PDB entry 7L5W | electron microscopy, 3.34 A resolution | chains B and C of the 12 polymer chains in the assembly

[Chain B (and C)]
Name: Transitional endoplasmic reticulum ATPase
From: Homo sapiens
Notes: EC 3.6.4.6; chain C of this document is another copy of the same molecule, construct and numbering; everything in this record applies to it too
UniProt: P55072 (TERA_HUMAN); residue numbers follow UniProt; this construct covers 1-806
Sequence (806 residues; row label = number of the first residue in the row):
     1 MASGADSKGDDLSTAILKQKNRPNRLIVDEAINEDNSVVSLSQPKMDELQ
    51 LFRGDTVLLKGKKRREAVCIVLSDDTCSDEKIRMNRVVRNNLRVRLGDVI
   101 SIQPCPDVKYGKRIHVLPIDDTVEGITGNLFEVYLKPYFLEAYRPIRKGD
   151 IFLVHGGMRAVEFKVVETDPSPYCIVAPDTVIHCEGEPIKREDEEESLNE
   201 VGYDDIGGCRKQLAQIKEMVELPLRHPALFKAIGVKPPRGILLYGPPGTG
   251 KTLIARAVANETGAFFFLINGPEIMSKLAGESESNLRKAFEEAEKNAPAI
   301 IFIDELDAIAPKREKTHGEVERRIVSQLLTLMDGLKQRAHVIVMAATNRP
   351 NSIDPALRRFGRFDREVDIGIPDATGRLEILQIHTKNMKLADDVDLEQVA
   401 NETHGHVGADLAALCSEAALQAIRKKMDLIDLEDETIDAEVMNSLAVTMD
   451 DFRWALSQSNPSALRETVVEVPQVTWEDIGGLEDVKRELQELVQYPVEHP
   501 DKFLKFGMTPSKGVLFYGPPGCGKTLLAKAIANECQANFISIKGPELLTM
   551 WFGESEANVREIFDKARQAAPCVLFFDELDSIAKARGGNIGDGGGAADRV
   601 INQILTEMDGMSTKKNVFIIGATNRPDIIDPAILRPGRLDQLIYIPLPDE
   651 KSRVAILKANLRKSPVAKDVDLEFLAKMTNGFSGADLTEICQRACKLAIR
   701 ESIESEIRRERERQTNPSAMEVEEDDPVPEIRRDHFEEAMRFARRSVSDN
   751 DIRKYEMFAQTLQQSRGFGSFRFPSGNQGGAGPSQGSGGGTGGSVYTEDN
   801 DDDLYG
Unresolved in the structure: 1-195, 429-438, 589-592, 716-726, 774-806
Differences from the reference sequence: engineered mutation His155 (Arg in P55072)
UniProt features mapped onto this chain:
  - region: Thr797 to Gly806 (Interaction with UBXN6)
  - motif: Asp802 to Gly806 (PIM motif)
  - binding site (ATP): Pro247 to Leu253, Asn348, His384, Gly521 to Leu526
  - modified residue: Ala2 (N-acetylalanine), Ser3 (Phosphoserine), Ser7 (Phosphoserine), Ser13 (Phosphoserine), Ser37 (Phosphoserine), Lys315 (N6,N6,N6-trimethyllysine), Thr436 (Phosphothreonine), Ser462 (Phosphoserine), Lys502 (N6-acetyllysine), Lys505 (N6-acetyllysine), Lys668 (N6-acetyllysine), Ser702 (Phosphoserine), Lys754 (N6-acetyllysine), Ser770 (Phosphoserine), Ser775 (Phosphoserine), Ser787 (Phosphoserine), Tyr805 (Phosphotyrosine)
  - cross-link (Glycyl lysine isopeptide (Lys-Gly)): Lys8 (interchain with G-Cter in SUMO2), Lys18 (interchain with G-Cter in SUMO2)
  - natural variant: Arg95 (R95G: In IBMPFD1), Gly97 (G97E: In CMT2Y), Ile126 (I126F: In IBMPFD1; uncertain significance), Arg159 (R159G: In FTDALS6; R159H: In IBMPFD1), Ala160 (A160T: In IBMPFD1; uncertain significance), Glu185 (E185K: In CMT2Y), Arg191 (R191Q: In FTDALS6 and IBMPFD1), Leu198 (L198W: In IBMPFD1), Ala232 (A232E: In IBMPFD1), Ile254 (I254F: In IBMPFD1; uncertain significance), Ile369 (I369T: In IBMPFD1; uncertain significance), Asn387 (N387H: In IBMPFD1; uncertain significance), 1 further natural variant entry in UniProt
  - mutagenesis: Phe52 to Asp55 (Abolishes interaction with NPLOC4; when associated with A-110), Arg53 (R53A: Minor effect on affinity for ATP and ADP), Arg86 (R86A: Strongly increased affinity for ATP. Strongly reduced affinity for ADP), Tyr110 (Y110A: Abolishes interaction with NPLOC4; when associated with 52-A--A-55), Arg113 to His115 (Severely reduced binding to DERL1), Phe131 (F131R: Severely reduced binding to DERL1), Leu140 (L140D: Severely reduced binding to DERL1), Asp179 (D179R: No effect on binding to DERL1), His183 (H183W: Severely reduced binding to DERL1), Lys251 (K251Q: Impairs ERAD degradation of HMGCR and does not inhibit interaction with RHBDD1; when associated with Q-524), Glu305 (E305Q: Defect in ubiquitin-dependent protein degradation by the proteasome; when associated with Q-578), Lys312 (K312A: Does not affect methylation by VCPKMT), 8 further mutagenesis entries in UniProt
From the paper describing this entry:
  - mutagenesis - R155H/R635A, R635A: abolished catalytic activity
  - mutagenesis - R155H/R359A: decreased catalytic activity
  - disease-associated variants - R155H: increased catalytic activity
  - mutagenesis - R155H/R635A: unchanged catalytic activity

[Interface between chain B and chain C]
Residue-residue contacts (126):
  Pro247(B) - Arg359(C)
  Pro247(B) - Phe360(C)
  Gly248(B) - Phe360(C)
  Asn270(B) - Asp333(C)
  Pro272(B) - Ser326(C)  hydrogen bond (backbone-side chain)
  Pro272(B) - Leu329(C)  hydrophobic
  Pro272(B) - Arg362(C)
  Glu273(B) - Thr330(C)
  Met275(B) - Arg323(C)
  Met275(B) - Ser326(C)
  Ser276(B) - Glu283(C)
  Ser276(B) - Arg323(C)
  Ser276(B) - Ser326(C)  hydrogen bond (backbone-side chain)
  Ser276(B) - Gln327(C)
  Ser276(B) - Thr330(C)
  Lys277(B) - Arg323(C)
  Leu278(B) - Glu283(C)
  Leu278(B) - Arg323(C)
  Ala279(B) - Glu319(C)
  Glu305(B) - Arg359(C)  salt bridge
  Glu305(B) - Arg362(C)  salt bridge
  Lys315(B) - Arg313(C)
  Lys315(B) - Glu314(C)  salt bridge
  Lys315(B) - Arg322(C)
  His317(B) - His317(C)  hydrogen bond
  His317(B) - Arg322(C)
  Val320(B) - Glu319(C)
  Glu321(B) - Glu319(C)
  Asn387(B) - Ile233(C)
  Val407(B) - Phe360(C)  hydrophobic
  Ala409(B) - Phe360(C)  hydrophobic
  Asp410(B) - Phe360(C)
  Ser416(B) - Val235(C)
  Ser416(B) - Lys236(C)  hydrogen bond (side chain-backbone)
  Leu420(B) - Phe230(C)  hydrophobic
  Leu420(B) - Val235(C)  hydrophobic
  Ile423(B) - Leu222(C)  hydrophobic
  Arg424(B) - Glu218(C)  salt bridge
  Met442(B) - Leu229(C)  hydrophobic
  Met442(B) - Ala232(C)  hydrophobic
  Met442(B) - Ile233(C)  hydrophobic
  Leu445(B) - Ile233(C)  hydrophobic
  Arg453(B) - Leu504(C)
  Leu456(B) - Lys614(C)
  Ser457(B) - Lys615(C)  hydrogen bond (backbone-side chain)
  Gln458(B) - Lys615(C)
  Ser459(B) - Lys615(C)
  Asn460(B) - Gln568(C)  hydrogen bond
  Asn460(B) - Lys615(C)
  Pro461(B) - Arg567(C)
  Ser462(B) - Phe360(C)
  Leu464(B) - Arg567(C)
  Leu464(B) - Gly610(C)
  Arg465(B) - Arg560(C)
  Arg465(B) - Glu607(C)  salt bridge
  Arg465(B) - Gly610(C)
  Pro545(B) - Asn602(C)
  Pro545(B) - Thr606(C)
  Pro545(B) - Arg638(C)
  Leu548(B) - Ala597(C)  hydrophobic
  Leu548(B) - Asn602(C)
  Thr549(B) - Asn602(C)  hydrogen bond
  Thr549(B) - Gln603(C)
  Thr549(B) - Thr606(C)
  Phe552(B) - Glu556(C)
  Phe552(B) - Ala597(C)
  Phe552(B) - Asp598(C)
  Phe552(B) - Arg599(C)  hydrogen bond (backbone-side chain)
  Gly553(B) - Glu556(C)
  Ala585(B) - Gly594(C)
  Ala585(B) - Ala596(C)
  Ala585(B) - Ala597(C)  hydrophobic
  Arg586(B) - Gly594(C)
  Gly587(B) - Gly594(C)  hydrogen bond (backbone-backbone)
  Lys663(B) - Leu504(C)  hydrogen bond (side chain-backbone)
  Lys663(B) - Lys505(C)
  Lys663(B) - Gly507(C)
  Ser664(B) - Phe506(C)
  Pro665(B) - Lys505(C)
  Pro665(B) - Phe506(C)
  Asp671(B) - Phe773(C)
  Phe674(B) - Phe771(C)  hydrophobic
  Phe674(B) - Phe773(C)
  Leu675(B) - Phe771(C)  hydrophobic
  Met678(B) - Phe768(C)
  Met678(B) - Phe771(C)  hydrophobic
  Phe682(B) - Phe768(C)  hydrophobic
  Glu689(B) - Pro636(C)
  Gln692(B) - Met508(C)
  Cys695(B) - Phe506(C)
  Cys695(B) - Met508(C)  hydrophobic
  Lys696(B) - Glu491(C)  salt bridge
  Lys696(B) - Met508(C)
  Ala698(B) - Phe506(C)
  Ile699(B) - Lys502(C)
  Ile699(B) - Phe503(C)  hydrophobic
  Ile699(B) - Phe506(C)  hydrophobic
  Arg700(B) - Arg487(C)
  Arg700(B) - Glu491(C)  salt bridge
  Ser702(B) - Lys502(C)
  Ser702(B) - Phe506(C)
  Ile703(B) - Tyr495(C)  hydrophobic
  Ile703(B) - His499(C)
  Ile703(B) - Lys502(C)
  Glu706(B) - Lys502(C)
  Val728(B) - Lys505(C)
  Val728(B) - Phe506(C)
  Pro729(B) - Phe506(C)
  Glu730(B) - Phe506(C)
  Arg733(B) - Arg772(C)
  Arg733(B) - Phe773(C)
  Phe736(B) - Phe771(C)
  Glu737(B) - Phe771(C)
  Glu737(B) - Arg772(C)
  Met740(B) - Phe768(C)
  Met740(B) - Phe771(C)  hydrophobic
  Arg741(B) - Ser765(C)  hydrogen bond (backbone-side chain)
  Arg741(B) - Phe768(C)
  Ala743(B) - Gln764(C)
  Ala743(B) - Ser765(C)
  Ala743(B) - Phe768(C)  hydrophobic
  Arg744(B) - Thr761(C)  hydrogen bond (side chain-backbone)
  Arg744(B) - Leu762(C)
  Arg744(B) - Gln763(C)
  Arg744(B) - Gln764(C)
  Arg745(B) - Gln764(C)
Other interface residues (no listed pair), chain B (78 interface residues in all): Met388, Glu402, Ala412, Ala419, Lys584, Ala685
Other interface residues (no listed pair), chain C (72 interface residues in all): Ala228, Gly234, Glu366, Thr509, Gly593, Gly595, Leu605, Met611, Asp640, Gly769, Ser770

[In short]
78 residues of chain B and 72 residues of chain C are in contact; the contacts include 12 hydrogen bonds and 7
salt bridges. Polar pairs include Glu305(B)-Arg359(C), Glu305(B)-Arg362(C) and Lys315(B)-Glu314(C). The paper
reports that R155H/R635A and R635A of chain B abolish catalytic activity; R155H/R359A of chain B reduce
catalytic activity.
Both chains are Transitional endoplasmic reticulum ATPase (Homo sapiens). Entry 7L5W (p97-R155H mutant
dodecamer I) was determined by electron microscopy, deposited together with 7L5X, 7R7S, 7R7T and 7R7U.
